PDB entry 7M8Q | X-ray diffraction, 2.08 A resolution | chains A and C of the 8 polymer chains in the assembly

Chain A:
Name: Methane monooxygenase component A alpha chain
From: Methylosinus trichosporium OB3b
UniProtKB: A0A2D2D5X0 (A0A2D2D5X0_METTR); numbering as in UniProt (aligned over 12-526)
Amino-acid sequence (515 residues; numbered 12 to 526; the number before each row is that of its first residue):
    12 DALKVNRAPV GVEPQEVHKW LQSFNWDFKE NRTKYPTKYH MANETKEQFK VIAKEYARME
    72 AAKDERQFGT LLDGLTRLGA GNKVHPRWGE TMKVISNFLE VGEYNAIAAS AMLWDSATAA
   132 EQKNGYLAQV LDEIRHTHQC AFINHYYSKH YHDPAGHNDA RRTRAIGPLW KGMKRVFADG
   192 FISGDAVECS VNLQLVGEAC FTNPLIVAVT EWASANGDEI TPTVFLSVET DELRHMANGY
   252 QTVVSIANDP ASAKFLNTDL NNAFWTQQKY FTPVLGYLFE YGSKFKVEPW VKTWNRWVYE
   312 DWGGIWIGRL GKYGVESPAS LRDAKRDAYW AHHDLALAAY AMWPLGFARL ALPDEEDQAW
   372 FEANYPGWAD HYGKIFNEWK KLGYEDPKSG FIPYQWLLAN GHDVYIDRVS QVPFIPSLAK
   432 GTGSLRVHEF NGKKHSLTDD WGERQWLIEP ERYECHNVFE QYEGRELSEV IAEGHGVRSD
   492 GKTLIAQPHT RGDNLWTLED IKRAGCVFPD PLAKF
Bound ions: Fe ion site 1: Glu-114, Glu-144, His-147 (together with benzoic acid); Fe ion site 2: Glu-144, Glu-209, Glu-243, His-246 (together with benzoic acid)
Ligand contacts: benzoic acid (BEZ): Leu-110, Gly-113, Glu-114, Ala-117, Glu-144, His-147, Phe-188, Phe-192, Leu-204, Gly-208, Glu-209, Thr-213, Leu-216, Glu-243, His-246

Chain C:
Name: Methane monooxygenase gamma chain
From: Methylosinus trichosporium OB3b
UniProtKB: A0A2D2D0T0 (A0A2D2D0T0_METTR); residue numbers follow UniProt; this construct covers 2-169
Amino-acid sequence (168 residues; each row starts with the number of its first residue):
     2 AKREPIHDNS IRTEWEAKIA KLTSVDQATK FIQDFRLAYT SPFRKSYDID VDYQYIERKI
    62 EEKLSVLKTE KLPVADLITK ATTGEDAAAV EATWIAKIKA AKSKYEAERI HIEFRQLYKP
   122 PVLPVNVFLR TDAALGTVLM EIRNTDYYGT PLEGLRKERG VKVLHLQA

Interface between chain A and chain C:
Residue-residue contacts - 96 pairs, chain A then chain C:
  Lys-45(A) with Ala-134(C)
  Pro-47(A) with Ala-134(C); Thr-138(C); Met-141(C)
  Thr-48(A) with Thr-138(C); Met-141(C)
  Lys-49(A) with Met-141(C); Asn-145(C)
  His-51(A) with Glu-142(C), salt bridge
  Asp-196(A) with Met-141(C)
  Phe-266(A) with Asn-145(C)
  Thr-269(A) with Tyr-148(C); Tyr-149(C)
  Asp-270(A) with Asn-145(C)
  Asn-272(A) with Tyr-149(C), hydrogen bond
  Asn-273(A) with Tyr-148(C); Tyr-149(C), hydrogen bond
  Phe-425(A) with Gln-168(C)
  Pro-427(A) with Gln-168(C)
  Ser-435(A) with Gln-168(C)
  Leu-436(A) with His-166(C); Leu-167(C); Gln-168(C), hydrogen bond (backbone-side chain)
  Arg-437(A) with Leu-153(C); His-166(C); Leu-167(C)
  Val-438(A) with Val-164(C); Leu-165(C), hydrogen bond (backbone-backbone); His-166(C), hydrogen bond (backbone-backbone)
  His-439(A) with Arg-157(C); Val-162(C); Lys-163(C); Val-164(C)
  Glu-440(A) with Val-162(C); Lys-163(C), hydrogen bond (backbone-backbone); Leu-165(C)
  Phe-441(A) with Pro-43(C); Phe-44(C), hydrophobic; Arg-160(C)
  Asn-442(A) with Pro-43(C), hydrogen bond (side chain-backbone); Phe-44(C); Arg-45(C), hydrogen bond (side chain-backbone); Tyr-48(C)
  Lys-444(A) with Tyr-48(C); Asp-51(C), salt bridge
  Lys-445(A) with Leu-165(C)
  Asp-451(A) with Leu-153(C)
  Trp-452(A) with Tyr-149(C), hydrophobic
  Glu-454(A) with Leu-153(C); Arg-157(C), salt bridge
  Arg-455(A) with Tyr-148(C), hydrogen bond (side chain-backbone); Tyr-149(C); Thr-151(C), hydrogen bond (side chain-backbone); Pro-152(C); Leu-153(C); Leu-156(C)
  Gln-456(A) with Tyr-148(C)
  Trp-457(A) with Val-162(C), hydrophobic
  Leu-458(A) with Leu-153(C), hydrophobic; Leu-156(C), hydrophobic; Arg-157(C); Arg-160(C), hydrogen bond (backbone-side chain)
  Ile-459(A) with Glu-109(C); Arg-144(C), hydrogen bond (backbone-side chain); Tyr-148(C); Leu-156(C), hydrophobic; Arg-160(C), hydrogen bond (backbone-side chain)
  Glu-460(A) with Arg-144(C); Tyr-148(C), hydrogen bond
  Pro-461(A) with Pro-43(C); Arg-160(C)
  Glu-462(A) with Pro-43(C); Ile-113(C); Arg-144(C), salt bridge
  Glu-465(A) with Ser-42(C); Pro-43(C); Arg-45(C), salt bridge
  His-467(A) with Asp-51(C), salt bridge; Gln-55(C)
  Glu-471(A) with Arg-4(C); Val-52(C)
  Gln-472(A) with Arg-4(C); Ile-7(C); Val-52(C)
  Tyr-473(A) with Ile-7(C), hydrophobic
  Glu-474(A) with Ala-2(C); Lys-3(C); Arg-4(C), hydrogen bond (backbone-backbone)
  Gly-475(A) with Ala-2(C); Lys-3(C)
  Arg-476(A) with Arg-4(C); Ile-7(C)
  Glu-484(A) with Pro-6(C); Ile-7(C), hydrogen bond (side chain-backbone)
  Phe-526(A) with Leu-165(C); His-166(C)
Interface residues without a listed pair, chain A (48 interface residues in all): Tyr-46, Gly-434, Gly-443, Arg-463
Interface residues without a listed pair, chain C (44 interface residues in all): Glu-5, His-8, Tyr-54, Lys-105, Gly-137, Leu-140, Gly-150, Gly-161

Overview:
Chain A and chain C form an interface of 48 and 44 residues respectively, with 16 hydrogen bonds and 6 salt
bridges. Polar pairs include His-51(A)/Glu-142(C), Lys-444(A)/Asp-51(C) and Glu-454(A)/Arg-157(C). Bound to
chain A: benzoic acid. Glu-114(A), Glu-144(A) and His-147(A) form the Fe ion site 1.
Chain A is Methane monooxygenase component A alpha chain and chain C is Methane monooxygenase gamma chain,
both from Methylosinus trichosporium OB3b; the structure, Complex structure of Methane monooxygenase
hydroxylase and regulatory subunit with fluorosubstituted tryptophans, was determined by X-ray diffraction
together with 7M8R from the same study.
